PDB entry 9QVG | electron microscopy, 3.43 A resolution | chains A and B of the 3 polymer chains in the assembly

Chain A (and B):
Molecule: Capsid protein
From: Turnip crinkle virus
Notes: chain B of this document is another copy of the same molecule, construct and numbering; everything in this record applies to it too
UniProtKB: P06663 (CAPSD_TCV); residue numbers follow UniProt; this construct covers 1-351
Chain sequence (351 residues; each row starts with the number of its first residue):
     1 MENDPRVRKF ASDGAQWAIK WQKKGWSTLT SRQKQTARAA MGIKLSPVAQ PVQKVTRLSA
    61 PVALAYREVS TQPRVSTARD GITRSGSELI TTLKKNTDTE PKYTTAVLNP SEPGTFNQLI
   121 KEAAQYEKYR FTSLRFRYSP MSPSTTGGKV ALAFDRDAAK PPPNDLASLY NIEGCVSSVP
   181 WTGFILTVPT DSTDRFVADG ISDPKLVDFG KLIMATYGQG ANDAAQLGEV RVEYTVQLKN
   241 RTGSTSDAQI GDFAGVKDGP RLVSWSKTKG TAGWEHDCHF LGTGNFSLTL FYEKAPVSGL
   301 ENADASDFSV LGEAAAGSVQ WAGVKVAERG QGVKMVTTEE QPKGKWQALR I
Not modelled in the structure: 1-80

Chain A / chain B interface:
Pairs across the interface - 16 pairs, chain A then chain B:
  Asp155(A) - Glu127(B)
  Asp155(A) - Thr242(B)  hydrogen bond
  Arg156(A) - Glu127(B)
  Arg156(A) - Lys128(B)
  Arg156(A) - Phe196(B)
  Arg156(A) - Asn240(B)
  Asp157(A) - Glu127(B)  hydrogen bond (backbone-side chain)
  Asp157(A) - Phe196(B)
  Lys160(A) - Thr242(B)
  Ser168(A) - Gly243(B)
  Asn171(A) - Arg241(B)  hydrogen bond (backbone-side chain)
  Glu173(A) - Asn240(B)
  Glu173(A) - Arg241(B)
  Asp203(A) - Ser202(B)  hydrogen bond
  Lys205(A) - Phe196(B)
  Leu206(A) - Leu206(B)  hydrophobic
Other interface residues (no listed pair), chain A (11 interface residues in all): Ile172
Other interface residues (no listed pair), chain B (12 interface residues in all): Gly81, Asp199, Thr245

Overview:
The interface between chain A and chain B involves 11 residues on one side and 12 on the other; the contacts
include 4 hydrogen bonds. Among the polar pairs are Asp155(A)-Thr242(B), Asp157(A)-Glu127(B) and
Asn171(A)-Arg241(B).
Both chains are Capsid protein (Turnip crinkle virus). Entry 9QVG (Turnip Crinkle Virus: virions (TCV-M)) was
determined by electron microscopy together with 9QVE, 9QVF and 9QVH from the same study.
